PDB entry 6HUV | X-ray diffraction, 3.10 A resolution | chains A and B of the 28 polymer chains in the assembly

# Chain A
Protein: Proteasome subunit alpha type-2
From: Saccharomyces cerevisiae (strain ATCC 204508 / S288c)
Notes: EC 3.4.25.1
UniProt: P23639 (PSA2_YEAST); residue numbers follow UniProt; this construct covers 1-250
Chain sequence (250 residues; numbered 1 to 250; the number before each row is that of its first residue):
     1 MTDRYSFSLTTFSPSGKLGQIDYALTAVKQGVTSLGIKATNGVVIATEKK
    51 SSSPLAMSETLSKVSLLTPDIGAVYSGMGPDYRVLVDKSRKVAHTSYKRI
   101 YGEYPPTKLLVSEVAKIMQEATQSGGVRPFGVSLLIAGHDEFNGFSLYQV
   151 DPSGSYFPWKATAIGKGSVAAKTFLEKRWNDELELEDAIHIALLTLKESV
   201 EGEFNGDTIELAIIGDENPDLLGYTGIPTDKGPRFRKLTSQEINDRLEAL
Disordered / not traced: 220-229
Swiss-Prot annotation at these positions:
  - cross-link: K108 (Glycyl lysine isopeptide (Lys-Gly) (interchain with G-Cter in ubiquitin))

# Chain B
Protein: Proteasome subunit alpha type-3
From: Saccharomyces cerevisiae (strain ATCC 204508 / S288c)
Notes: EC 3.4.25.1
UniProt: P23638 (PSA3_YEAST); residues 0-257 here correspond to UniProt positions 1-258 (UniProt number = residue number + 1)
Chain sequence (258 residues; each row starts with the number of its first residue; numbering starts at 0):
     0 MGSRRYDSRTTIFSPEGRLYQVEYALESISHAGTAIGIMASDGIVLAAER
    50 KVTSTLLEQDTSTEKLYKLNDKIAVAVAGLTADAEILINTARIHAQNYLK
   100 TYNEDIPVEILVRRLSDIKQGYTQHGGLRPFGVSFIYAGYDDRYGYQLYT
   150 SNPSGNYTGWKAISVGANTSAAQTLLQMDYKDDMKVDDAIELALKTLSKT
   200 TDSSALTYDRLEFATIRKGANDGEVYQKIFKPQEIKDILVKTGITKKDED
   250 EEADEDMK
Disordered / not traced: 0, 245-257
Swiss-Prot annotation at these positions:
  - cross-link (Glycyl lysine isopeptide (Lys-Gly)): K99 (interchain with G-Cter in ubiquitin), K198 (interchain with G-Cter in ubiquitin), K230 (interchain with G-Cter in ubiquitin)

# How chain A and chain B interact
Contacting residue pairs (68):
  R4(A) - S2(B)  hydrogen bond (backbone-side chain)
  Y5(A) - S2(B)
  Y5(A) - Y5(B)
  S6(A) - G125(B)
  S6(A) - L127(B)
  F7(A) - S2(B)
  F7(A) - Y5(B)
  F7(A) - D6(B)
  F7(A) - G126(B)
  S8(A) - G126(B)  hydrogen bond (backbone-backbone)
  S8(A) - L127(B)
  S8(A) - R128(B)  hydrogen bond (side chain-backbone)
  T10(A) - R128(B)
  T11(A) - S7(B)
  T11(A) - T9(B)
  T11(A) - Q20(B)
  F12(A) - Q20(B)
  F12(A) - Y23(B)
  F12(A) - A24(B)  hydrophobic
  F12(A) - S27(B)
  F12(A) - L79(B)  hydrophobic
  F12(A) - R128(B)
  F12(A) - P129(B)
  F12(A) - G131(B)
  S13(A) - Y23(B)
  P14(A) - Y23(B)  hydrophobic
  P14(A) - E26(B)
  S15(A) - E26(B)
  S15(A) - H30(B)
  G16(A) - Y23(B)
  G16(A) - S27(B)  hydrogen bond (backbone-side chain)
  L18(A) - L79(B)  hydrophobic
  K38(A) - E57(B)  salt bridge
  S112(A) - E84(B)  hydrogen bond
  K116(A) - I85(B)
  Q119(A) - A81(B)
  Q119(A) - D82(B)  hydrogen bond
  Q119(A) - I85(B)
  Q119(A) - R128(B)
  T122(A) - R128(B)  hydrogen bond (backbone-side chain)
  Q123(A) - Y121(B)
  Q123(A) - L127(B)
  Q123(A) - R128(B)  hydrogen bond (side chain-backbone)
  Q123(A) - F130(B)
  G125(A) - L127(B)
  Y148(A) - T60(B)
  S153(A) - A81(B)
  G154(A) - A81(B)
  S155(A) - A81(B)
  Y156(A) - E84(B)  hydrogen bond
  F157(A) - L56(B)  hydrophobic
  P158(A) - L56(B)
  P158(A) - E57(B)  hydrogen bond (backbone-backbone)
  P158(A) - T60(B)
  P158(A) - S61(B)
  W159(A) - S53(B)
  W159(A) - L55(B)
  W159(A) - L56(B)
  K160(A) - T54(B)
  K160(A) - L55(B)  hydrogen bond (backbone-backbone)
  K160(A) - L56(B)
  K160(A) - E57(B)
  A161(A) - L55(B)
  K172(A) - L55(B)
  L175(A) - L55(B)  hydrophobic
  E176(A) - S53(B)  hydrogen bond
  E176(A) - T54(B)
  E176(A) - L55(B)
Interface residues without a listed pair, chain A (35 interface residues in all): S124, W179
Interface residues without a listed pair, chain B (32 interface residues in all): T80

# In short
35 residues of chain A face 32 of chain B across their interface, with 12 hydrogen bonds and 1 salt bridge.
Polar pairs include K38(A)-E57(B), R4(A)-S2(B) and S8(A)-R128(B).
Here chain A is Proteasome subunit alpha type-2 and chain B is Proteasome subunit alpha type-3, both from
Saccharomyces cerevisiae (strain ATCC 204508 / S288c). Entry 6HUV (Yeast 20S proteasome with human beta2c
(S171G) in complex with 39) was determined by X-ray diffraction together with 6HTB, 6HTC, 6HTD, 6HTP, 6HTR,
6HUB and 30 further entries from the same study.
